3OT9 - chain A; structure by X-ray diffraction, 1.75 A resolution.

Chain A:
Molecule: Phosphopentomutase
Organism: Bacillus cereus
Notes: EC 5.4.2.7
UniProt: Q818Z9 (DEOB_BACCR); residue numbers follow UniProt; this construct covers 2-394
Amino-acid sequence (399 residues; each row starts with the number of its first residue; numbers below 1 keep their minus sign (Gly-4 is residue -4)):
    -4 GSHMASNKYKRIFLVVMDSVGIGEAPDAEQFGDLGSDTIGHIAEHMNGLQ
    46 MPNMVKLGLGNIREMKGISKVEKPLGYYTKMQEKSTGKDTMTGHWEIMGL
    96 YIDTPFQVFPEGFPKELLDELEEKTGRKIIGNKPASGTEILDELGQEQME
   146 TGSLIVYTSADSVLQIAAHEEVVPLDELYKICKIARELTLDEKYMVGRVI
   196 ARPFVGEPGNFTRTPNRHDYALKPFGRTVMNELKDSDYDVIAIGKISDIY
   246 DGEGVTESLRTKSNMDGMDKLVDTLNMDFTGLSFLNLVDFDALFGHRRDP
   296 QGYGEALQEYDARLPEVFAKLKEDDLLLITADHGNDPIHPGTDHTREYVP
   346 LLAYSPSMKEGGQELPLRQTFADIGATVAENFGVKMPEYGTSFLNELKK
Unresolved in the structure: -4 to 1, 393-394
Modified residues: Thr85 (phosphothreonine; TPO)
Sequence notes: expression tag (-4 to 1)
Ion coordination: Mn2+ site 1: Asp13, Thr85, Asp327, His328; Mn2+ site 2: Gly27, Asp28, His334; Mn2+ site 3: Thr85, Asp156, Asp286, His291, His339
Residues lining bound ligands: 1,6-di-O-phosphono-alpha-D-glucopyranose (G16): Ala130, Ser131, Gly132, Ser154, Asp156, Val158, Gln160, Arg193, Ile195, Arg197, Arg208, Arg212, Lys240
What the authors report for this chain:
  - binding site for 1,6-di-O-phosphono-alpha-D-glucopyranose: Ser154, Arg212, Lys240
  - catalytic residues: Thr85 (proposed by the authors, not directly observed)

Overview:
Chain A binds 1,6-di-O-phosphono-alpha-D-glucopyranose. The Mn2+ site 1 is built by Asp13, Thr85, Asp327 and
His328. Gly27, Asp28 and His334 coordinate Mn2+ site 2. From the paper: the catalytic residue Thr85; a binding
site for 1,6-di-O-phosphono-alpha-D-glucopyranose at Ser154, Arg212 and Lys240.
Chain A is Phosphopentomutase (Bacillus cereus); the structure, Phosphopentomutase from Bacillus cereus bound
to glucose-1,6-bisphosphate, was determined by X-ray diffraction together with 3M8W, 3M8Y and 3M8Z from the
same study.
